8JZ0 - chain A; structure by X-ray diffraction, 1.23 A resolution.

Chain A:
Molecule: Monellin chain B, Monellin chain A
Organism: Dioscoreophyllum cumminsii
Reference sequence: chimeric construct of P02882, P02881: residues 1-48 from P02882 (MONB_DIOCU) positions 1-48 (same numbers); residues 51-94 from P02881 positions 2-45 (UniProt number = residue number - 49)
Chain sequence (96 residues; numbered -1 to 94; the number before each row is that of its first residue; numbers below 1 keep their minus sign (Gly-1 is residue -1)):
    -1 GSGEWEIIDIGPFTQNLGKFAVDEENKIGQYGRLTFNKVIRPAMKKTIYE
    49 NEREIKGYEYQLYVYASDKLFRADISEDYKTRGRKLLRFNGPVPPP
Not modelled in the structure: -1 to 0, 48-51
Sequence notes: expression tag (-1 to 0); engineered mutation Ala41 (Cys in P02882); linker (49-50)
From the paper describing this entry:
  - mutagenesis - C41A (+ 4.2 degC): increased stability
  - contacts within the chain: Ile5-Ala41, Ile6-Ala41, Thr12-Ala41 (hydrophobic contact), Ile38-Ala41, Pro40-Ala41, Ala41-Met42, Ala41-Gln59, Ala41-Leu60 (hydrophobic contact)
  - conformationally variable residues (order/disorder transition, side-chain flip): Thr12, Glu48 to Arg51, Leu60

In short:
From the paper: C41A increases stability; conformational variability at Thr12, Glu48 and Leu60.
Chain A is Monellin chain B, Monellin chain A (Dioscoreophyllum cumminsii); the structure, Crystal structure
of a single-chain monellin mutant C41A, was determined by X-ray diffraction, deposited together with 8JZ1.
